8FMF - chains B and D of the 4 polymer chains in the assembly; structure by X-ray diffraction, 2.10 A resolution.

# Chain B (and D)
Protein: SAVED domain-containing protein
Source organism: Pseudomonas syringae
Notes: chain D of this document is another copy of the same molecule, construct and numbering; everything in this record applies to it too
UniProtKB: A0A2P0QGK5 (A0A2P0QGK5_PSESF); residues 1-388 here correspond to UniProt positions 10-397 (UniProt number = residue number + 9)
Sequence (388 residues; numbered 1 to 388; the number before each row is that of its first residue):
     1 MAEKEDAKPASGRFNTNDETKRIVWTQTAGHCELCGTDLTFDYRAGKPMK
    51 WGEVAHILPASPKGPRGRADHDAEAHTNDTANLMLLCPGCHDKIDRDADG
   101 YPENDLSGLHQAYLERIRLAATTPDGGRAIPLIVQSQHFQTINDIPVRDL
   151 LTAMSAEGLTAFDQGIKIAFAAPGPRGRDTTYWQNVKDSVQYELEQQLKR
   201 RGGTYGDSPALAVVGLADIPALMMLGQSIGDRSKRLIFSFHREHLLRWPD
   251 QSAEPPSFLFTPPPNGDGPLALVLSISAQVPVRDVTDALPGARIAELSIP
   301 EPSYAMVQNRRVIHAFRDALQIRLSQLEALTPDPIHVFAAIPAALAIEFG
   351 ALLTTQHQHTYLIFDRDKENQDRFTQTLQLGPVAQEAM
Not modelled in the structure: 1-14, 63-78, 383-388 (chain D: 1-12, 64-78, 383-388)
Metal / ion sites: Zn2+: Cys32, Cys35, Cys87, Cys90; Mg2+: Asp95, Asp97, Asp99, Tyr101, Glu103
Residues lining bound ligands:
  - dodecaethylene glycol monomethyl ether (RWB): Asp18, Glu19, Lys21, Arg22, Ile23, Trp25, Thr26, Trp51
  - Y4F (Cyclic (adenosine-(2'-5')-monophosphate-adenosine-(3'-5')-monophosphate), molecule 1: Phe139, Asn143, Leu216, Ala217, Asp218, Ile219, Leu222, Phe240, Arg242, Ser277, Ala278, Gln279, Val280, Pro281, Tyr304, Ala339, Ala340, Ile341, Pro342, Ala343, Arg366, Phe374
  - Y4F, molecule 2: Asp231, Arg232, Thr355, Gln356, His357

# How chain B and chain D interact
Contacting residue pairs (11):
  Lys199(B) with Tyr205(D); Gly206(D)
  Arg200(B) with Thr204(D), hydrogen bond (side chain-backbone)
  Arg201(B) with Arg201(D); Gly202(D); Gly206(D)
  Gly202(B) with Arg201(D)
  Thr204(B) with Arg200(D), hydrogen bond (backbone-side chain)
  Tyr205(B) with Lys199(D)
  Gly206(B) with Lys199(D); Arg201(D)
Also at the interface, not in a pair above, chain B (8 interface residues in all): Asp163
Also at the interface, not in a pair above, chain D (9 interface residues in all): Arg118, Gly203

# Summary
8 residues of chain B face 9 of chain D across their interface, with 2 hydrogen bonds. The hydrogen-bonded
pair is Arg200(B)-Thr204(D). Chain B binds compound Y4F and dodecaethylene glycol monomethyl ether. Cys32(B),
Cys35(B), Cys87(B) and Cys90(B) coordinate Zn2+.
Chain B and chain D are both SAVED domain-containing protein (Pseudomonas syringae); the structure, Structure
of CBASS Cap5 from Pseudomonas syringae as an activated tetramer with the cyclic dinucleotide 3'2'-c-diAMP
..., was determined by X-ray diffraction together with 8FM1, 8FMG and 8FMH from the same study.
